Entry 7NY6 (X-ray diffraction, 1.34 A resolution); this record covers chain A.

[Chain A]
Protein: Histone macroH2A1.1
Source organism: Capsaspora owczarzaki (strain ATCC 30864)
UniProtKB: A0A0D2UG83 (A0A0D2UG83_CAPO3); numbering as in UniProt (aligned over 182-368)
Chain sequence (211 residues; numbered 158 to 368; the number before each row is that of its first residue):
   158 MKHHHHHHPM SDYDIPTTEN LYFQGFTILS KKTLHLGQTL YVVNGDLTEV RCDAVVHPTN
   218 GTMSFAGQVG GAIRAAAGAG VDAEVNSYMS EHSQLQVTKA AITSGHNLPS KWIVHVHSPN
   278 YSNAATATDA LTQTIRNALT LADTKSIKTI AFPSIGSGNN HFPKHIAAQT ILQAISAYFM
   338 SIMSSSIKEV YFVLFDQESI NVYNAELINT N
Disordered / not traced: 158-179
Sequence notes: initiating methionine (158); expression tag (159-181)
Swiss-Prot annotation at these positions:
  - binding site (a glycoprotein): Asp203, Leu204, Gln225, Val226, Ser275, Gly313, Ser314, Gly315, Asn316, Asn317
  - mutagenesis: Gln225 (Q225E: Reduced affinity for poly-ADP-ribose), Asn316 (N316R: Reduced affinity for poly-ADP-ribose)

[Summary]
From UniProt: 10 glycoprotein-binding residues and 2 mutagenesis sites.
Chain A is Histone macroH2A1.1 (Capsaspora owczarzaki (strain ATCC 30864)); the structure, Crystal structure
of the Capsaspora owczarzaki macroH2A macrodomain, was determined by X-ray diffraction (same publication as
7NY7).
